7TK1 - chains B and E of the 27 polymer chains in the assembly; structure by electron microscopy, 7.10 A resolution (low resolution: residue-level contacts below are approximate; hydrogen-bond / salt-bridge calls are withheld).

# Chain B
Molecule: ATP synthase subunit alpha
From: Saccharomyces cerevisiae
UniProt: P07251 (ATPA_YEAST); residues 1-510 here correspond to UniProt positions 36-545 (UniProt number = residue number + 35)
Chain sequence (510 residues; each row starts with the number of its first residue):
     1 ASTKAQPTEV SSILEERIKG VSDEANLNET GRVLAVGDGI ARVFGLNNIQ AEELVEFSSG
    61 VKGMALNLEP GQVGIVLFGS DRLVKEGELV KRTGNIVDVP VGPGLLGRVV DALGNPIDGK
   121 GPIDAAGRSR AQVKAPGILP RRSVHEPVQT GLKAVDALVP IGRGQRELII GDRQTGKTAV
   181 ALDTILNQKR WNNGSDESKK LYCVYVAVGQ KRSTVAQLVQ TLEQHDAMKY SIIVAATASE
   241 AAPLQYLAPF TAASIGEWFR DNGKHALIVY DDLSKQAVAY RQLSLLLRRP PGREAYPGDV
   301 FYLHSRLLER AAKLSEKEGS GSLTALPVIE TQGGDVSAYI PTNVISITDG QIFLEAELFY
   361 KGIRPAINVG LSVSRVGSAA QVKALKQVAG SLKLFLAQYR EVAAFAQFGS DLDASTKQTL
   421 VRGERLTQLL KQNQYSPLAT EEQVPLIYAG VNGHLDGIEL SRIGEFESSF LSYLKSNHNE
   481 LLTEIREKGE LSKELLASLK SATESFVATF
Disordered / not traced: 1-2, 408-409, 510

# Chain E
Molecule: ATP synthase subunit beta
From: Saccharomyces cerevisiae
Notes: EC 7.1.2.2
UniProt: P00830 (ATPB_YEAST); residues 1-478 here correspond to UniProt positions 34-511 (UniProt number = residue number + 33)
Chain sequence (478 residues; each row starts with the number of its first residue):
     1 ASAAQSTPIT GKVTAVIGAI VDVHFEQSEL PAILNALEIK TPQGKLVLEV AQHLGENTVR
    61 TIAMDGTEGL VRGEKVLDTG GPISVPVGRE TLGRIINVIG EPIDERGPIK SKLRKPIHAD
   121 PPSFAEQSTS AEILETGIKV VDLLAPYARG GKIGLFGGAG VGKTVFIQEL INNIAKAHGG
   181 FSVFTGVGER TREGNDLYRE MKETGVINLE GESKVALVFG QMNEPPGARA RVALTGLTIA
   241 EYFRDEEGQD VLLFIDNIFR FTQAGSEVSA LLGRIPSAVG YQPTLATDMG LLQERITTTK
   301 KGSVTSVQAV YVPADDLTDP APATTFAHLD ATTVLSRGIS ELGIYPAVDP LDSKSRLLDA
   361 AVVGQEHYDV ASKVQETLQT YKSLQDIIAI LGMDELSEQD KLTVERARKI QRFLSQPFAV
   421 AEVFTGIPGK LVRLKDTVAS FKAVLEGKYD NIPEHAFYMV GGIEDVVAKA EKLAAEAN
Disordered / not traced: 1-7, 476-478

# Interface between chain B and chain E
Pairs across the interface - 14 pairs, chain B then chain E:
  Val36(B) - His53(E)
  Asp81(B) - Ile33(E)
  Arg82(B) - Ile33(E)
  Val84(B) - Ala32(E)
  Val84(B) - Ile33(E)
  Lys85(B) - Pro31(E)
  Ser213(B) - Ser128(E)
  Ala216(B) - Ser128(E)
  Ala216(B) - Thr129(E)
  Gln217(B) - Ser128(E)
  Gln217(B) - Thr129(E)
  Ala238(B) - Thr287(E)
  Gln282(B) - Pro283(E)
  Gly333(B) - Thr318(E)
Also at the interface, not in a pair above, chain B (16 interface residues in all): Leu34, Ala35, Glu86, Ile117, Ser239
Also at the interface, not in a pair above, chain E (15 interface residues in all): Gln52, Gly55, Phe124, Ala286, Gly290, Leu291

# Summary
Chain B and chain E form an interface of 16 and 15 residues respectively.
Here chain B is ATP synthase subunit alpha and chain E is ATP synthase subunit beta, both from Saccharomyces
cerevisiae. Entry 7TK1 (Yeast ATP synthase State 1catalytic(d) without exogenous ATP backbone model) was
determined by electron microscopy (same publication as 7TJS, 7TJT, 7TJU, 7TJV, 7TJW, 7TJX and 30 further
entries).
